Entry 8FNJ (electron microscopy, 2.40 A resolution); this record covers chains A and D of the 12 polymer chains in the assembly.

[Chain A (and D)]
Name: Lamina-associated polypeptide 2, isoforms beta/gamma, Integrase
From: Homo sapiens
Notes: EC 2.7.7.-, 3.1.-.-; chain D of this document is another copy of the same molecule, construct and numbering; everything in this record applies to it too
Reference sequence: chimeric construct of P42167, P12497: residues -55 to -3 from P42167 (LAP2B_HUMAN) positions 48-100 (UniProt number = residue number + 103); residues 1-288 from P12497 positions 1148-1435 (UniProt number = residue number + 1147)
Sequence (364 residues; numbered -75 to 288; the number before each row is that of its first residue; numbers below 1 keep their minus sign (Gly-75 is residue -75)):
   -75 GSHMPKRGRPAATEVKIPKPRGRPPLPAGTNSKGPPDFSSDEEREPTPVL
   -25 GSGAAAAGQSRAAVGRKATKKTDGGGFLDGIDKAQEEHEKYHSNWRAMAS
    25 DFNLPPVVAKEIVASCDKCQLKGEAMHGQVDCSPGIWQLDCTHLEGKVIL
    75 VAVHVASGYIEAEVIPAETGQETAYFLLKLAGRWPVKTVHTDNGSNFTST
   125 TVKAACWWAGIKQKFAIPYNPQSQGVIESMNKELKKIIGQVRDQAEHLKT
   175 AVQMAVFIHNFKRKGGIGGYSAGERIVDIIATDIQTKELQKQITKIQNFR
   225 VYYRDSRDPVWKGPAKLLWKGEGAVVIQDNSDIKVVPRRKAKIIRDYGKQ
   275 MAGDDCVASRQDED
Not modelled in the structure: -75 to 0, 229-235, 269-288 (chain D: -75 to 221, 269-288)
Differences from the reference sequence: expression tag (-75 to -56); conflict Gly-54 (Asn49 in P42167), Gln-17 (Arg86 in P42167); linker (-2 to 0); engineered mutation Lys138 (Glu1285 in P12497), Ala140 (Gly1287 in P12497)
Ion coordination: Zn2+: His12, His16, Cys40, Cys43; Mg2+ site 1: Asp64, Asp116 (together with Dolutegravir); Mg2+ site 2: Asp64, Glu152 (together with Dolutegravir)
Residues lining bound ligands: Dolutegravir (DLU; (4R,12aS)-N-(2,4-difluorobenzyl)-7-hydroxy-4-methyl-6,8-dioxo-3,4,6,8,12,12a-hexahydro-2H-pyrido[1',2':4,5]pyrazino[2,1-b][1,3]oxazine-9-carboxamide): Asp64, Cys65, Asp116, Asn117, Gly118, Tyr143, Pro145, Gln146, Glu152
UniProt features mapped onto this chain:
  - modified residue: Thr-46 (Phosphothreonine), Ser-44 (Phosphoserine), Ser-37 (Phosphoserine), Ser-36 (Phosphoserine), Thr-29 (Phosphothreonine), Ser-24 (Phosphoserine), Arg-15 (Omega-N-methylarginine)
  - zinc finger: Asp3 to Gln44 (Integrase-type)
  - DNA-binding region: Phe223 to Asp270 (Integrase-type)
  - binding site (Zn(2+)): His12, His16, Cys40, Cys43
  - binding site (Mg(2+)): Asp64, Asp116, Glu152
Reported in the primary citation:
  - conformationally variable residues (side-chain flip): Gln148
  - catalytic residues: Glu152 (citing earlier work)
  - mutagenesis - G140A (3- to 5-fold), Q148H (5- to 10-fold), Q148K (5- to 10-fold), Q148R (5- to 10-fold): decreased catalytic activity
  - mutagenesis - E138K/G140A/Q148K (1.0 kcal/mol): decreased binding to Dolutegravir (from molecular simulation)
  - mutagenesis - E138K: unchanged catalytic activity
  - mutagenesis - E138K/G140A/Q148K (1.0 kcal/mol): decreased binding to DTG (from molecular simulation)

[Chain A / chain D interface]
Residue-residue contacts - 35 pairs, chain A then chain D:
  Ala38(A) with Arg224(D), hydrogen bond (backbone-side chain); Ile268(D)
  Asp41(A) with Tyr226(D), hydrogen bond; Pro238(D)
  Gln44(A) with Arg224(D); Tyr226(D); Trp235(D); Lys266(D), hydrogen bond; Ile268(D)
  Leu45(A) with Trp235(D), hydrogen bond (backbone-side chain)
  Lys46(A) with Trp235(D); Lys266(D)
  Gly47(A) with Trp235(D); Arg263(D); Ala265(D)
  Glu48(A) with Arg262(D), salt bridge; Arg263(D); Ala265(D), hydrogen bond (backbone-backbone); Ile267(D)
  Met50(A) with Glu246(D); Gly247(D); Arg262(D); Arg263(D)
  His51(A) with Arg263(D)
  Gly52(A) with Gly247(D)
  Ile141(A) with Ala248(D), hydrophobic; Val259(D); Pro261(D)
  Tyr143(A) with Ser230(D); Arg231(D), hydrogen bond; Lys264(D), hydrogen bond (backbone-side chain)
  Asn144(A) with Pro261(D); Arg263(D), hydrogen bond; Lys264(D)
  Gln146(A) with Arg263(D)
Other interface residues (no listed pair), chain A (15 interface residues in all): Ser39
Other interface residues (no listed pair), chain D (19 interface residues in all): Val260

[Summary]
15 residues of chain A face 19 of chain D across their interface, with 8 hydrogen bonds and 1 salt bridge.
Among the polar pairs are Glu48(A)-Arg262(D), Ala38(A)-Arg224(D) and Asp41(A)-Tyr226(D). The paper reports the
catalytic residue Glu152(A); G140A, Q148H and Q148K of chain A, among others, reduce catalytic activity; 6
substitutions were tested in all.
Both chains are Lamina-associated polypeptide 2, isoforms beta/gamma, Integrase (Homo sapiens). Entry 8FNJ
(Structure of E138K/G140A HIV-1 intasome with Dolutegravir bound) was determined by electron microscopy,
deposited together with 8FND, 8FNG, 8FNH, 8FNL, 8FNM, 8FNO, 8FNP and 8FNQ.
